6P0A - chains A and B of the 4 polymer chains in the assembly; structure by X-ray diffraction, 2.05 A resolution.

[Chain A]
Molecule: DNA ligase 1
Source organism: Homo sapiens
Notes: EC 6.5.1.1
UniProt: P18858 (DNLI1_HUMAN); numbering as in UniProt (aligned over 262-904)
Amino-acid sequence (645 residues; numbered 260 to 904; the number before each row is that of its first residue):
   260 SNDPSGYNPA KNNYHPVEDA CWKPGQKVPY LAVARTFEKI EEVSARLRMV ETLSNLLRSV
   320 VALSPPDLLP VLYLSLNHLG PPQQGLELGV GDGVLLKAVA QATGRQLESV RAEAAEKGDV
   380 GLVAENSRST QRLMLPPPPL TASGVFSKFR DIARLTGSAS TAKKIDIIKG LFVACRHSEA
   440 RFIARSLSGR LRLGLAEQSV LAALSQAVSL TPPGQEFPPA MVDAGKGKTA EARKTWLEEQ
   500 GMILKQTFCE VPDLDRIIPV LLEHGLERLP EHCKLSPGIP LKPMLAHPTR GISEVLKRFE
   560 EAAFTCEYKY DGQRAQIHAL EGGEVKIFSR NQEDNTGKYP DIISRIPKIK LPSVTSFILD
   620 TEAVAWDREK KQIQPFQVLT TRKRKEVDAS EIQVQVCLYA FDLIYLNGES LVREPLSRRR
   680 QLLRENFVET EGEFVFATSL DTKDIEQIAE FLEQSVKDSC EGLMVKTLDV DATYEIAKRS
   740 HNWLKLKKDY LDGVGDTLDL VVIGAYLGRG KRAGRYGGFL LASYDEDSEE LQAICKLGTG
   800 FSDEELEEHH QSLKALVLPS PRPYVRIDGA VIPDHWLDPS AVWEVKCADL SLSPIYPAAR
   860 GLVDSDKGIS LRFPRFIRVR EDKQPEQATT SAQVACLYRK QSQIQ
Not modelled in the structure: 387-389, 902-904
Differences from the reference sequence: expression tag (260-261)
Ion coordination: Mg2+: Glu592 (shared with DG11(B) of chain B)
Ligand contacts: adenosine monophosphate (AMP): Ala545, Glu566, Tyr567, Lys568, Tyr569, Arg573, Arg589, Glu621, Phe660, Ala696, Met723, Lys725, Trp742, Lys744
Reported in the primary citation:
  - Mg2+ coordination: Glu592
  - catalytic residues: Lys568 (citing earlier work)

[Chain B]
Molecule: 11-nt DNA strand
Sequence (11 nucleotides; numbered 3 to 13; the number before each row is that of its first residue):
     3 GCTGATGCGT C
Ion coordination: Mg2+: DG11 (shared with Glu592(A) of chain A)

[Chain A / chain B interface]
Residue-residue contacts (22; chain A residue first):
  Glu346(A) - DC10(B)  phosphate contact
  Glu346(A) - DG11(B)  sugar contact
  Leu347(A) - DC10(B)  phosphate contact
  Gly348(A) - DG9(B)  phosphate contact
  Gly348(A) - DC10(B)  hydrogen bond to the phosphate
  Val349(A) - DG9(B)  phosphate contact
  Val349(A) - DC10(B)  phosphate contact
  Gly350(A) - DG9(B)  phosphate contact
  Gly571(A) - DC13(B)  sugar contact
  Gln572(A) - DT12(B)  sugar contact
  Gln572(A) - DC13(B)  phosphate contact
  Arg573(A) - DC13(B)  hydrogen bond to the phosphate
  Ser588(A) - DT12(B)  hydrogen bond to the phosphate
  Arg589(A) - DC13(B)  phosphate contact
  Asn590(A) - DT12(B)  hydrogen bond to the phosphate
  Glu592(A) - DG11(B)  phosphate contact
  Glu592(A) - DT12(B)  phosphate contact
  Phe635(A) - DC13(B)  sugar contact
  Arg643(A) - DG9(B)  base contact
  Arg643(A) - DG11(B)  sugar contact
  Arg871(A) - DC13(B)  sugar contact
  Phe872(A) - DC13(B)  base contact
Interface residues without a listed pair, chain A (17 interface residues in all): Asp351

[Overview]
17 residues of chain A and 5 residues of chain B are in contact, with 4 hydrogen bonds. Among the polar pairs
are Gly348(A)-DC10(B), Arg573(A)-DC13(B) and Ser588(A)-DT12(B). Ligands of chain A: adenosine monophosphate.
The Mg2+ site is built by Glu592(A) and DG11(B). From the paper: the catalytic residue Lys568(A); Mg2+
coordination by Glu592(A).
Here chain A is DNA ligase 1 (Homo sapiens) and chain B is an 11-nt DNA strand. Entry 6P0A (Human DNA Ligase 1
Bound to an Adenylated, dideoxy Terminated DNA nick with 2 mM Mg2+) was determined by X-ray diffraction,
deposited together with 6P09, 6P0B, 6P0C, 6P0D, 6P0E and 6Q1V.
